2YZD - chains A and D of the 4 polymer chains in the assembly; structure by X-ray diffraction, 2.24 A resolution.

== Chain A (and D) ==
Protein: Uricase
Organism: Arthrobacter globiformis
Notes: EC 1.7.3.3; chain D of this document is another copy of the same molecule, construct and numbering; everything in this record applies to it too
Sequence (302 residues; each row starts with the number of its first residue):
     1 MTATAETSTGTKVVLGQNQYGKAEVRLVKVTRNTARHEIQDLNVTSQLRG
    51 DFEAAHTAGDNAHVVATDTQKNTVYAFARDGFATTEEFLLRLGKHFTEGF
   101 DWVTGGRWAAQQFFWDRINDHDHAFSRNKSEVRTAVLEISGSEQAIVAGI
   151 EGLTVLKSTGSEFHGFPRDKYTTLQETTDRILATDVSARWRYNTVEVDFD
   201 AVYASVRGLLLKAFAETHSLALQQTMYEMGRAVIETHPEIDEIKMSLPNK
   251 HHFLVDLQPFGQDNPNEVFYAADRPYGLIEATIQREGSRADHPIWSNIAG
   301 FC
Disordered / not traced: 1-10, 298-302
Residues lining bound ligands:
  - 8-azaxanthine (AZA), molecule 1: Tyr20, Val64, Ala66, Thr67, Asp68
  - 8-azaxanthine (AZA), molecule 2: Phe163, Leu174, Arg180, Ala221, Leu222, Gln223, Asn249

== Chain A / chain D interface ==
Pairs across the interface - 153 pairs, chain A then chain D:
  Thr11(A) with Arg285(D)
  Lys12(A) with Arg285(D); Glu286(D), hydrogen bond (backbone-backbone)
  Val13(A) with Tyr227(D); Arg231(D); Glu235(D); Ile283(D), hydrophobic; Gln284(D)
  Val14(A) with Thr282(D); Ile283(D); Gln284(D), hydrogen bond (backbone-backbone); Glu286(D)
  Leu15(A) with Thr282(D); Ile283(D), hydrophobic
  Gly16(A) with Thr282(D), hydrogen bond (backbone-backbone); Gln284(D)
  Gln17(A) with Lys244(D); Ala281(D); Thr282(D), hydrogen bond (backbone-backbone); Ala290(D)
  Asn18(A) with Glu280(D); Ala281(D)
  Gln19(A) with Ile279(D); Glu280(D), hydrogen bond
  Tyr20(A) with Gln223(D); Leu278(D)
  Gly21(A) with Gly277(D); Leu278(D), hydrogen bond (backbone-backbone)
  Lys22(A) with His251(D); Pro275(D); Tyr276(D); Gly277(D)
  Ala23(A) with Pro275(D); Tyr276(D), hydrogen bond (backbone-backbone)
  Glu24(A) with Arg274(D), salt bridge; Pro275(D); Tyr276(D), hydrogen bond
  Val25(A) with Pro275(D), hydrophobic
  Arg26(A) with Arg274(D)
  Asn43(A) with Arg274(D), hydrogen bond
  Gln47(A) with Leu278(D); Glu280(D)
  Ala55(A) with Gln224(D)
  His56(A) with Gln223(D); Gln224(D); Met226(D); Tyr227(D); Ala281(D)
  Thr57(A) with Tyr227(D)
  Gly59(A) with Leu220(D); Gln224(D)
  Asn61(A) with Phe163(D); His164(D), hydrogen bond (side chain-backbone); Gly165(D); Phe166(D); Pro167(D); Leu220(D), hydrogen bond (side chain-backbone); Ala221(D)
  Ala62(A) with Gly165(D); Pro167(D)
  Val64(A) with Phe163(D), hydrophobic; Phe166(D); Pro167(D); Gln223(D)
  Ala66(A) with Leu174(D), hydrophobic
  Asp68(A) with Thr173(D), hydrogen bond; Leu174(D)
  Thr69(A) with Asp169(D); Tyr171(D); Thr172(D), hydrogen bond
  Lys71(A) with Pro275(D)
  Asn72(A) with Tyr171(D), hydrogen bond (side chain-backbone); Thr173(D), hydrogen bond
  Thr73(A) with Tyr171(D)
  Ala76(A) with Tyr171(D), hydrophobic
  Phe77(A) with Tyr171(D)
  His95(A) with Tyr171(D)
  Phe100(A) with Asp169(D)
  Phe163(A) with Asn61(D)
  His164(A) with Asn61(D), hydrogen bond (backbone-side chain)
  Gly165(A) with Asn61(D); Ala62(D), hydrogen bond (backbone-backbone)
  Phe166(A) with Asn61(D); Val64(D)
  Pro167(A) with Asn61(D); Ala62(D); Val64(D)
  Asp169(A) with Thr69(D); Phe100(D)
  Tyr171(A) with Asn72(D), hydrogen bond (backbone-side chain); Thr73(D); Ala76(D), hydrophobic; Phe77(D)
  Thr172(A) with Thr69(D), hydrogen bond
  Thr173(A) with Asp68(D); Asn72(D), hydrogen bond
  Leu174(A) with Ala66(D), hydrophobic; Asp68(D)
  Leu220(A) with Asn61(D), hydrogen bond (backbone-side chain)
  Ala221(A) with Asn61(D)
  Gln223(A) with Tyr20(D); His56(D); Val64(D)
  Gln224(A) with Ala55(D); His56(D); Gly59(D)
  Met226(A) with His56(D)
  Tyr227(A) with Val13(D); His56(D); Thr57(D)
  Arg231(A) with Val13(D)
  Ile234(A) with Val13(D), hydrophobic
  Glu235(A) with Val13(D)
  Lys244(A) with Gln17(D), hydrogen bond
  His251(A) with Lys22(D)
  Arg274(A) with Glu24(D), salt bridge; Arg26(D); Asn43(D), hydrogen bond
  Pro275(A) with Lys22(D); Ala23(D); Glu24(D); Val25(D), hydrophobic; Lys71(D)
  Tyr276(A) with Lys22(D); Ala23(D), hydrogen bond (backbone-backbone); Glu24(D), hydrogen bond
  Gly277(A) with Gly21(D); Lys22(D)
  Leu278(A) with Tyr20(D); Gly21(D), hydrogen bond (backbone-backbone); Gln47(D)
  Glu280(A) with Asn18(D); Gln19(D), hydrogen bond; Gln47(D), hydrogen bond
  Ala281(A) with Gln17(D); Asn18(D); His56(D)
  Thr282(A) with Val14(D); Leu15(D); Gly16(D), hydrogen bond (backbone-backbone); Gln17(D), hydrogen bond (backbone-backbone)
  Ile283(A) with Val13(D), hydrophobic; Val14(D); Leu15(D), hydrophobic
  Gln284(A) with Lys12(D); Val13(D); Val14(D), hydrogen bond (backbone-backbone)
  Arg285(A) with Thr11(D); Lys12(D)
  Glu286(A) with Lys12(D), hydrogen bond (backbone-backbone); Val14(D)
  Ala290(A) with Gln17(D)
  Ser296(A) with Ser296(D)
Also at the interface, not in a pair above, chain A (75 interface residues in all): Ala58, His63, Val65, Thr67, Ile279
Also at the interface, not in a pair above, chain D (76 interface residues in all): Ala58, His63, Val65, Thr67, His95, Trp102, Ile234

== Summary ==
The interface between chain A and chain D involves 75 residues on one side and 76 on the other, with 32
hydrogen bonds and 2 salt bridges. Among the polar pairs are Glu24(A)-Arg274(D), Gln19(A)-Glu280(D) and
Glu24(A)-Tyr276(D). Bound to chain A: 8-azaxanthine.
Chain A and chain D are both Uricase (Arthrobacter globiformis); the structure, Crystal structure of uricase
from Arthrobacter globiformis in complex with 8-azaxanthin (inhibitor), was determined by X-ray diffraction
(same publication as 2YZB, 2YZC and 2YZE).
